PDB entry 4AST | X-ray diffraction, 2.38 A resolution | chains A and E of the 8 polymer chains in the assembly

[Chain A (and E)]
Name: Aldo-keto reductase AKR14A1
Organism: Escherichia coli K-12
Notes: chain E of this document is another copy of the same molecule, construct and numbering; everything in this record applies to it too
UniProtKB: Q46851 (YGHZ_ECOLI); numbering as in UniProt (aligned over 1-346)
Sequence (346 residues; each row starts with the number of its first residue):
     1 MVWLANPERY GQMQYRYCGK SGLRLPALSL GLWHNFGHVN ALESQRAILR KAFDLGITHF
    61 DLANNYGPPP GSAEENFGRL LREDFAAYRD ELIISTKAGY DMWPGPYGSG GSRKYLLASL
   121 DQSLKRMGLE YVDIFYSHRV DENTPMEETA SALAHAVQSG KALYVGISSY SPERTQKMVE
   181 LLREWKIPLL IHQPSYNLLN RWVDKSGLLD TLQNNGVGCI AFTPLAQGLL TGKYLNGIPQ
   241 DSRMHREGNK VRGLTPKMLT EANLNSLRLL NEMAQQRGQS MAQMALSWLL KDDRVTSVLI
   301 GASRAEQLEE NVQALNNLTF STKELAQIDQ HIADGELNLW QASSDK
Not modelled in the structure: 1, 232-261, 339-346 (chain E: 1, 232-258, 336-346)
UniProt features mapped onto this chain:
  - binding site (NADP(+)): Trp33, Asp61, Tyr66, Ser168, Gln193, Thr223, Leu225, Gln227, Lys233, Ser303, Gln307, Asn311
  - site (Important for catalysis): Asp61, Tyr66, Lys97, His138

[How chain A and chain E interact]
Pairs across the interface (9; chain A residue first):
  Val2(A) - Val2(E)  hydrophobic
  Val2(A) - Trp3(E)
  Val2(A) - Leu4(E)
  Val2(A) - Ala87(E)  hydrophobic
  Val2(A) - Tyr88(E)
  Trp3(A) - Val2(E)
  Leu4(A) - Val2(E)
  Ala87(A) - Val2(E)  hydrophobic
  Tyr88(A) - Val2(E)

[Summary]
The chain A/chain E interface involves 5 residues from each chain. Curated annotation (UniProt) lists 12
NADP+-binding residues on chain A.
Both chains are Aldo-keto reductase AKR14A1 (Escherichia coli K-12). Entry 4AST (The apo structure of a
bacterial aldo-keto reductase AKR14A1) was determined by X-ray diffraction (same publication as 4AUB).
